5YI8 - chains A and B; structure by X-ray diffraction, 2.00 A resolution.

== Chain A ==
Molecule: Protein numb
Source organism: Drosophila melanogaster
Notes: fragment: PTB domain
UniProtKB: P16554 (NUMB_DROME); residue numbers follow UniProt; this construct covers 64-203
Chain sequence (141 residues; numbered 63 to 203; the number before each row is that of its first residue):
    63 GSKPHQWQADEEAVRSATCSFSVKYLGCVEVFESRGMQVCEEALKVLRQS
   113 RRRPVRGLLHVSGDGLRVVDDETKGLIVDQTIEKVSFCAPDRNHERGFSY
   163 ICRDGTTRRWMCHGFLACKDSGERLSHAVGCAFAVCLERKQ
Disordered / not traced: 63, 167-168, 202-203
Sequence notes: expression tag (63)
Reported in the primary citation:
  - specificity-determining residues: Val108 (proposed by the authors, not directly observed)
  - mutagenesis - C90W: decreased localization
  - mutagenesis - C90W: decreased signaling
  - mutagenesis - C90W, G192D: decreased binding to Pon peptide from Partner of numb (chain B)

== Chain B ==
Molecule: Pon peptide from Partner of numb
UniProtKB: Q9W4I7 (Q9W4I7_DROME); residues 128-160 here = UniProt positions 128-160
Chain sequence (33 residues; numbered 128 to 160; the number before each row is that of its first residue):
   128 KKKKREHACFENPGLNLELPEKQFNPYEVVRSA
Disordered / not traced: 128-130, 146-148, 160
Reported in the primary citation:
  - mutagenesis - N139A/Y154E: decreased binding to Numb
  - mutagenesis - N139A/Y154E: decreased localization to Numb

== How chain A and chain B interact ==
Residue-residue contacts (36; chain A residue first):
  Arg97(A) - Glu138(B)
  Met99(A) - Glu133(B)
  Met99(A) - His134(B)
  Met99(A) - Cys136(B)  hydrogen bond
  Ile144(A) - Asn139(B)  hydrogen bond (backbone-side chain)
  Glu145(A) - Leu142(B)
  Glu145(A) - Asn143(B)  hydrogen bond (backbone-backbone)
  Lys146(A) - Leu142(B)
  Val147(A) - Asn139(B)  hydrogen bond (backbone-side chain)
  Val147(A) - Leu142(B)
  Ser148(A) - Glu138(B)
  Ser148(A) - Asn139(B)  hydrogen bond (backbone-backbone)
  Ser148(A) - Leu142(B)
  Phe149(A) - Cys136(B)  hydrophobic
  Phe149(A) - Phe137(B)
  Phe149(A) - Glu138(B)
  Cys150(A) - Cys136(B)
  Cys150(A) - Phe137(B)  hydrogen bond (backbone-backbone)
  Ala151(A) - Cys136(B)  hydrophobic
  Pro152(A) - His134(B)
  Pro152(A) - Ala135(B)
  Arg154(A) - Lys131(B)  hydrogen bond (side chain-backbone)
  Arg154(A) - Arg132(B)
  Arg154(A) - Glu133(B)
  Glu185(A) - His134(B)  salt bridge
  Glu185(A) - Ala135(B)
  Ser188(A) - Ala135(B)  hydrogen bond (side chain-backbone)
  Ser188(A) - Phe137(B)
  His189(A) - Phe137(B)
  Gly192(A) - Phe137(B)
  Phe195(A) - Phe137(B)
  Phe195(A) - Glu138(B)
  Phe195(A) - Asn139(B)
  Cys198(A) - Asn139(B)
  Cys198(A) - Gly141(B)
  Leu199(A) - Pro140(B)  hydrophobic
Other interface residues (no listed pair), chain A (21 interface residues in all): Trp69, Trp172
The authors on this interface:
  - hot spots on chain A (mutagenesis) - G192L: decreased binding to Pon peptide from Partner of numb (chain B)
  - interface residues, chain B: Asn139(B)
  - hot spots on chain B (mutagenesis) - N139A: decreased binding to Protein numb (chain A)

== Summary ==
Chain A and chain B form an interface of 21 and 13 residues respectively; the contacts include 8 hydrogen
bonds and 1 salt bridge. Among the polar pairs are Glu185(A)-His134(B), Met99(A)-Cys136(B) and
Ile144(A)-Asn139(B). From the paper: C90W, G192D and G192L of chain A reduce binding to Pon peptide from
Partner of numb (chain B); the interface residue Asn139(B); 5 substitutions were tested in all.
Here chain A is Protein numb (Drosophila melanogaster) and chain B is Pon peptide from Partner of numb. Entry
5YI8 (Crystal structure of drosophila Numb PTB domain and Pon peptide complex) was determined by X-ray
diffraction, deposited together with 5YI7.
